1X46 - chain A; structure by X-ray diffraction, 1.50 A resolution.

Chain A:
Molecule: hemoglobin component VII
Source organism: Tokunagayusurika akamusi
UniProtKB: Q7M421 (Q7M421_9DIPT); residue numbers follow UniProt; this construct covers 1-150
Chain sequence (150 residues; row label = number of the first residue in the row):
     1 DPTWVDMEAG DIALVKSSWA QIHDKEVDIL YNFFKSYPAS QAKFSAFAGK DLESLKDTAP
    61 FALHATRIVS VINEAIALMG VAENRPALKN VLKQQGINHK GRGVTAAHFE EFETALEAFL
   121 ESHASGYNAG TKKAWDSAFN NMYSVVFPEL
Bound ions: heme Fe near His99 (its only coordinating residue here)
Ligand contacts: heme (HEM): Phe33, Ser40, Lys43, Phe44, Ser45, Ala46, His64, Arg67, Ile68, Val71, Ile72, Gln95, Asn98, His99, Arg102, Val104, His108, Phe109, Phe112, Met142

Summary:
Chain A binds heme.
Chain A is hemoglobin component VII (Tokunagayusurika akamusi); the structure, Crystal structure of a
hemoglobin component (TA-VII) from Tokunagayusurika akamusi, was determined by X-ray diffraction (same
publication as 1X3K).
